8GH3 - chains A and B of the 6 polymer chains in the assembly; structure by electron microscopy, 3.53 A resolution.

[Chain A (and B)]
Molecule: malate dehydrogenase
From: Trypanosoma cruzi strain CL Brener
Notes: chain B of this document is another copy of the same molecule, construct and numbering; everything in this record applies to it too
Reference sequence: Q4DRD8 (Q4DRD8_TRYCC); residue numbers follow UniProt; this construct covers 1-323
Sequence (323 residues; row label = number of the first residue in the row):
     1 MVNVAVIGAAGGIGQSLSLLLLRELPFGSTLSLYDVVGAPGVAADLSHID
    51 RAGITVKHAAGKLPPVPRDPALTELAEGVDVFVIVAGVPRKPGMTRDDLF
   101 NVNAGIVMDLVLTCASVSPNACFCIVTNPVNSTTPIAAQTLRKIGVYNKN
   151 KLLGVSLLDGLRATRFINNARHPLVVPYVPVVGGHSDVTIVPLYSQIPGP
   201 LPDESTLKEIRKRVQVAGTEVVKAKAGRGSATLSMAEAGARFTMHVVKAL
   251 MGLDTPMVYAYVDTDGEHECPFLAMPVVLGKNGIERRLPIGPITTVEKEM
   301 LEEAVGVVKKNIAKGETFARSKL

[Interface between chain A and chain B]
Contacting residue pairs - 48 pairs, chain A then chain B:
  Gln15(A) - Leu233(B)
  Leu19(A) - Leu20(B)  hydrophobic
  Leu19(A) - Leu233(B)  hydrophobic
  Leu19(A) - Glu237(B)
  Leu20(A) - Leu19(B)  hydrophobic
  Leu20(A) - Arg23(B)
  Arg23(A) - Leu20(B)
  Arg23(A) - Glu24(B)  salt bridge
  Arg23(A) - Glu237(B)  salt bridge
  Glu24(A) - Arg23(B)  salt bridge
  Pro40(A) - Ala224(B)
  Gly41(A) - Lys225(B)
  Ala44(A) - Val221(B)
  Asp45(A) - Ala231(B)
  Asp45(A) - Thr232(B)
  Asp45(A) - Leu233(B)  hydrogen bond (side chain-backbone)
  Asp45(A) - Ser234(B)  hydrogen bond (backbone-side chain)
  Leu46(A) - Leu233(B)  hydrophobic
  Ser47(A) - Arg165(B)
  His48(A) - Arg162(B)
  His48(A) - Phe166(B)
  Ile49(A) - Arg165(B)
  Ile49(A) - Ser234(B)
  Ile49(A) - Glu237(B)
  Asp50(A) - Leu161(B)
  Asp50(A) - Thr164(B)
  Asp50(A) - Arg165(B)  hydrogen bond (side chain-backbone)
  Asp50(A) - Asn168(B)
  Arg51(A) - Arg165(B)
  Ile54(A) - Arg165(B)  hydrogen bond (backbone-side chain)
  Leu161(A) - His48(B)
  Leu161(A) - Asp50(B)
  Arg162(A) - His48(B)
  Thr164(A) - Asp50(B)
  Arg165(A) - His48(B)
  Arg165(A) - Ile49(B)  hydrogen bond (side chain-backbone)
  Arg165(A) - Arg51(B)  hydrogen bond (side chain-backbone)
  Arg165(A) - Ile54(B)  hydrogen bond (side chain-backbone)
  Ala217(A) - His48(B)
  Val221(A) - Asp45(B)
  Val221(A) - His48(B)
  Lys225(A) - Gly41(B)  hydrogen bond (side chain-backbone)
  Lys225(A) - Asp45(B)  salt bridge
  Ala231(A) - Asp45(B)
  Leu233(A) - Val42(B)  hydrophobic
  Ser234(A) - Asp45(B)  hydrogen bond (side chain-backbone)
  Glu237(A) - Arg23(B)  salt bridge
  Arg241(A) - Asp50(B)  salt bridge
Also at the interface, not in a pair above, chain A (35 interface residues in all): Ser16, Ala52, Phe166, Asn168, Glu220, Ala224, Thr232
Also at the interface, not in a pair above, chain B (35 interface residues in all): Gln15, Ser16, Pro40, Ala44, Leu46, Ser47, Val175, Arg213, Glu220

[Overview]
Chain A and chain B each contribute 35 residues to their interface, with 9 hydrogen bonds and 6 salt bridges.
Polar contacts include Arg23(A)-Glu24(B), Arg23(A)-Glu237(B) and Lys225(A)-Asp45(B).
Both chains are malate dehydrogenase (Trypanosoma cruzi strain CL Brener). Entry 8GH3 (Structure of
Trypanosoma (MDH)4-(Pex5)2, distal conformation) was determined by electron microscopy (same publication as
8GGD, 8GGH, 8GH2 and 8GI0).
